PDB entry 7P5Z | electron microscopy, 3.30 A resolution | chains 3 and 7 of the 16 polymer chains in the assembly

Chain 3:
Protein: DNA replication licensing factor MCM3
Organism: Saccharomyces cerevisiae (strain ATCC 204508 / S288c)
Notes: EC 3.6.4.12
Reference sequence: P24279 (MCM3_YEAST); residue numbers follow UniProt; this construct covers 1-971
Sequence (1006 residues; each row starts with the number of its first residue; numbers below 1 keep their minus sign (Met-34 is residue -34)):
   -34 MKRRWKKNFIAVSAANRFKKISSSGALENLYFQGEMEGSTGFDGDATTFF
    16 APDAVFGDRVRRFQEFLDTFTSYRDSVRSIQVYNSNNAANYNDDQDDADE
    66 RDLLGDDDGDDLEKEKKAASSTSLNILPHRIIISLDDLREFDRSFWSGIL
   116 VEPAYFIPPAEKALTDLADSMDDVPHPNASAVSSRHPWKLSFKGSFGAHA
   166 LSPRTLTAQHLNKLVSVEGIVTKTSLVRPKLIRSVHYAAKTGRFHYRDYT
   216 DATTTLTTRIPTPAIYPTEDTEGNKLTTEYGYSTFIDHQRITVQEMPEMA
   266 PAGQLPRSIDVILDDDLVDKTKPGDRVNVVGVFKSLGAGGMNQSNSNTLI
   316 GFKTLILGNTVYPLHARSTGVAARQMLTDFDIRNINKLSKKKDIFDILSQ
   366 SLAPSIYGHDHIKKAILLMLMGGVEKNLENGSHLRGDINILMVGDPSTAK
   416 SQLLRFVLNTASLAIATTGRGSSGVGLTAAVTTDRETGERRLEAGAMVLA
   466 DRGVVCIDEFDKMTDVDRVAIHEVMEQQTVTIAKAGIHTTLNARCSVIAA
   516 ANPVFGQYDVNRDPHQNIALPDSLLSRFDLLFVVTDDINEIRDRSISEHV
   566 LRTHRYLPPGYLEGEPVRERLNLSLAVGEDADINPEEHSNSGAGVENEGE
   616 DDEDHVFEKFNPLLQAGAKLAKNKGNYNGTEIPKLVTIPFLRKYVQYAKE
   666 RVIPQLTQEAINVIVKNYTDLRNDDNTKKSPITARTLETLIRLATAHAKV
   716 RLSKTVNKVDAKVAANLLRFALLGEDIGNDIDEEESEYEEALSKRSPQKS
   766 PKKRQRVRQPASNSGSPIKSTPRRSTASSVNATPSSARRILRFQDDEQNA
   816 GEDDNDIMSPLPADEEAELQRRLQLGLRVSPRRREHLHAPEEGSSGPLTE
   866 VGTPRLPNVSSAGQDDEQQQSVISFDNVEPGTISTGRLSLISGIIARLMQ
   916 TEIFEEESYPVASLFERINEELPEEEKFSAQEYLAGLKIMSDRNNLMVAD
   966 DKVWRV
Not modelled in the structure: -34 to 15, 54-89, 139-150, 571-650, 739-971
Sequence notes: initiating methionine (-34); expression tag (-33 to 0)
Ion coordination: Mg2+: Ser416 (together with ADP)
Ligand contacts:
  - ADP (adenosine-5'-diphosphate), molecule 1: Ser370, Ile371, Tyr372, His374, Asp410, Pro411, Ser412, Thr413, Ala414, Lys415, Ser416, Gln417, Ile561, Val565
  - ADP, molecule 2: Leu399, Glu491, Gln492, Arg542, Ala699, Arg700, Glu703
UniProt features mapped onto this chain:
  - motif: Ser541 to Asp544 (Arginine finger)
  - binding site (ATP): Gly409 to Ser416
  - modified residue: Ser761 (Phosphoserine), Ser777 (Phosphoserine), Ser781 (Phosphoserine), Thr868 (Phosphothreonine)
  - mutagenesis: Lys415 (K415A: No effect on MCM2-7 complex helicase activity. Loss of MCM2-7 complex helicase activity; when associated with MCM5 A-422. Reduces MCM2-7 complex helicase activity ...)

Chain 7:
Protein: DNA replication licensing factor MCM7
Organism: Saccharomyces cerevisiae (strain ATCC 204508 / S288c)
Notes: EC 3.6.4.12
Reference sequence: P38132 (MCM7_YEAST); numbering as in UniProt (aligned over 1-845)
Sequence (845 residues; numbered 1 to 845; the number before each row is that of its first residue):
     1 MSAALPSIQLPVDYNNLFNEITDFLVTFKQDTLSSDATRNENEDENLDAE
    51 NIEQHLLEKGPKYMAMLQKVANRELNSVIIDLDDILQYQNEKFLQGTQAD
   101 DLVSAIQQNANHFTELFCRAIDNNMPLPTKEIDYKDDVLDVILNQRRLRN
   151 ERMLSDRTNEIRSENLMDTTMDPPSSMNDALREVVEDETELFPPNLTRRY
   201 FLYFKPLSQNCARRYRKKAISSKPLSVRQIKGDFLGQLITVRGIITRVSD
   251 VKPAVEVIAYTCDQCGYEVFQEVNSRTFTPLSECTSEECSQNQTKGQLFM
   301 STRASKFSAFQECKIQELSQQVPVGHIPRSLNIHVNGTLVRSLSPGDIVD
   351 VTGIFLPAPYTGFKALKAGLLTETYLEAQFVRQHKKKFASFSLTSDVEER
   401 VMELITSGDVYNRLAKSIAPEIYGNLDVKKALLLLLVGGVDKRVGDGMKI
   451 RGDINVCLMGDPGVAKSQLLKAICKISPRGVYTTGKGSSGVGLTAAVMKD
   501 PVTDEMILEGGALVLADNGICCIDEFDKMDESDRTAIHEVMEQQTISISK
   551 AGINTTLNARTSILAAANPLYGRYNPRLSPLDNINLPAALLSRFDILFLM
   601 LDIPSRDDDEKLAEHVTYVHMHNKQPDLDFTPVEPSKMREYIAYAKTKRP
   651 VMSEAVNDYVVQAYIRLRQDSKREMDSKFSFGQATPRTLLGIIRLSQALA
   701 KLRLADMVDIDDVEEALRLVRVSKESLYQETNKSKEDESPTTKIFTIIKK
   751 MLQETGKNTLSYENIVKTVRLRGFTMLQLSNCIQEYSYLNVWHLINEGNT
   801 LKFVDDGTMDTDQEDSLVSTPKLAPQTTASANVSAQDSDIDLQDA
Not modelled in the structure: 1-2, 32-58, 167-177, 730-845
Ion coordination: Zn2+: Cys262, Cys265, Cys284, Cys289; Mg2+ site 1: Ser467 (together with ADP); Mg2+ site 2: Glu542 (together with ADP) (shared with 1 residue of chain 4)
Ligand contacts:
  - ADP (adenosine-5'-diphosphate), molecule 1: Glu421, Ile422, Tyr423, Asn425, Asp461, Pro462, Gly463, Val464, Ala465, Lys466, Ser467, Gln468, Leu612, Val616
  - ADP, molecule 2: Glu542, Arg593, Pro686, Arg687, Leu690
UniProt features mapped onto this chain:
  - motif: Ser592 to Asp595 (Arginine finger)
  - binding site (ATP): Tyr423, Gly463, Ala465, Lys466, Ser467, Asn568, Arg593, Arg687
  - modified residue: Thr811 (Phosphothreonine), Ser819 (Phosphoserine), Ser838 (Phosphoserine)
  - mutagenesis: Lys466 (K466A: Loss of MCM2-7 complex helicase activity)

Interface between chain 3 and chain 7:
Pairs across the interface (76):
  Arg193(3) - Tyr360(7)
  Arg193(3) - Thr372(7)
  Arg193(3) - Glu373(7)  salt bridge
  Pro194(3) - Leu370(7)
  Pro194(3) - Leu371(7)
  Pro194(3) - Thr372(7)  hydrogen bond (backbone-backbone)
  Pro194(3) - Thr374(7)
  Lys195(3) - Ala368(7)
  Lys195(3) - Leu370(7)
  Lys195(3) - Leu371(7)
  Leu196(3) - Leu370(7)  hydrogen bond (backbone-backbone)
  Tyr202(3) - Tyr14(7)
  Phe209(3) - Ser7(7)
  Phe209(3) - Ile8(7)  hydrogen bond (backbone-backbone)
  Phe209(3) - Leu10(7)  hydrophobic
  His210(3) - Leu5(7)  hydrogen bond (side chain-backbone)
  His210(3) - Pro6(7)  hydrogen bond (side chain-backbone)
  Tyr211(3) - Pro6(7)
  Tyr211(3) - Ile8(7)  hydrophobic
  Tyr214(3) - Leu370(7)  hydrophobic
  Asp216(3) - Ala368(7)
  Asp216(3) - Gly369(7)
  Pro232(3) - Leu5(7)  hydrophobic
  Glu234(3) - Leu5(7)
  Thr236(3) - Ala4(7)
  Thr242(3) - His112(7)
  Glu244(3) - Tyr14(7)  hydrogen bond
  Glu244(3) - Asn109(7)  hydrogen bond
  Tyr245(3) - Asn111(7)
  Tyr245(3) - Leu235(7)
  Tyr245(3) - Gly236(7)
  Tyr245(3) - Pro357(7)
  Gly246(3) - Gln108(7)
  Gly246(3) - Asn109(7)
  Tyr247(3) - Val12(7)
  Phe250(3) - Leu235(7)  hydrophobic
  Asp252(3) - Gly232(7)
  His253(3) - Leu371(7)
  Arg255(3) - Leu366(7)
  Asp284(3) - Arg329(7)  salt bridge
  Lys287(3) - Gly325(7)
  Lys391(3) - His620(7)
  Leu393(3) - Asn623(7)
  Asn395(3) - Glu421(7)
  Asn395(3) - Lys475(7)  hydrogen bond
  Ser397(3) - Glu421(7)
  Leu399(3) - His620(7)
  Glu451(3) - Phe363(7)
  Leu457(3) - Ile327(7)
  Arg467(3) - Val324(7)
  Asp480(3) - Lys528(7)  salt bridge
  Val484(3) - Lys528(7)
  His487(3) - Glu525(7)  salt bridge
  Glu488(3) - Thr484(7)  hydrogen bond
  Gln492(3) - Ser467(7)
  Ala498(3) - Gly487(7)
  Ala498(3) - Ser488(7)
  Ala498(3) - Gly492(7)
  Lys499(3) - Gly487(7)  hydrogen bond (side chain-backbone)
  His503(3) - Gly510(7)
  Thr504(3) - Gln316(7)
  Thr505(3) - Ser319(7)  hydrogen bond (backbone-side chain)
  Asn507(3) - Ser319(7)
  Asp537(3) - Arg573(7)  salt bridge
  Arg542(3) - Glu525(7)  salt bridge
  Leu671(3) - His620(7)
  Leu671(3) - Met621(7)
  Ile676(3) - Thr617(7)
  Val680(3) - Glu610(7)
  Thr684(3) - Arg606(7)
  Thr684(3) - Glu610(7)  hydrogen bond
  Arg687(3) - Asp602(7)  salt bridge
  Arg687(3) - Asp609(7)  salt bridge
  Asn688(3) - Arg606(7)  hydrogen bond (backbone-side chain)
  Pro696(3) - Arg573(7)
  Leu702(3) - Ala613(7)  hydrophobic
Interface residues without a listed pair, chain 3 (77 interface residues in all): Arg208, Arg212, Thr218, Asp235, Leu241, Asn392, His398, Glu454, Ala459, Asp466, Thr496, Ile497, Ala500, Leu506, Arg509, Ser538, Tyr683, Asp685, Ile697, Thr698, Ala699, Arg700, Glu703, Ile706
Interface residues without a listed pair, chain 7 (76 interface residues in all): Asp233, Lys314, His326, Pro328, Leu356, Gly362, Ala365, Ala419, Pro420, Pro462, Gly463, Gln468, Lys471, Tyr482, Ser489, Val491, Ala496, Gly511, Asp524, Pro604, Ser605, Leu612, Val616, Val619

Overview:
Chain 3 and chain 7 form an interface of 77 and 76 residues respectively, with 13 hydrogen bonds and 8 salt
bridges. Polar pairs include Arg193(3)-Glu373(7), Asp284(3)-Arg329(7) and Asp480(3)-Lys528(7). One ADP
molecule is bound between chain 3 and chain 7. Chain 3 binds ADP.
Chain 3 is DNA replication licensing factor MCM3 and chain 7 is DNA replication licensing factor MCM7, both
from Saccharomyces cerevisiae (strain ATCC 204508 / S288c); the structure, Structure of a DNA-loaded MCM
double hexamer engaged with the Dbf4-dependent kinase, was determined by electron microscopy together with
7P30 from the same study.
